PDB entry 4BQD | X-ray diffraction, 2.48 A resolution | chains A and C

[Chain A]
Name: Tissue factor pathway inhibitor (lipoprotein-associated coagulation inhibitor) variant
Source organism: Homo sapiens
UniProtKB: Q59EE5 (Q59EE5_HUMAN); residues 1-79 here correspond to UniProt positions 40-118 (UniProt number = residue number + 39)
Chain sequence (79 residues; each row starts with the number of its first residue):
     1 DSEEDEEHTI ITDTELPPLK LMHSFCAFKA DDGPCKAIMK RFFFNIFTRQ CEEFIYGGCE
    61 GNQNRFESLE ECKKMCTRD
Not modelled in the structure: 1
Disulfides: C26-C76, C35-C59, C51-C72

[Chain C]
Name: Peptide
Chain sequence (21 residues; each row starts with the number of its first residue; numbering starts at 0):
     0 XFQSKPNVHV DGYFERLAAK L
Modified / non-standard residues: ACE (acetyl group) at position 0; A17 (alpha-aminoisobutyric acid; AIB)

[Chain A / chain C interface]
Contacting residue pairs (42):
  T12(A) - Q2(C)
  T12(A) - S3(C)
  D13(A) - K4(C)
  T14(A) - K4(C)
  S24(A) - F1(C)
  C26(A) - Q2(C)
  A27(A) - F1(C)
  A27(A) - Q2(C)  hydrogen bond (backbone-backbone)
  F28(A) - ACE_0(C)
  F28(A) - F1(C)  hydrophobic
  F28(A) - Q2(C)  hydrogen bond (backbone-side chain)
  K29(A) - ACE_0(C)  hydrogen bond (backbone-backbone)
  K29(A) - F1(C)
  K29(A) - Q2(C)
  K29(A) - N6(C)
  K29(A) - V7(C)
  K29(A) - H8(C)
  K29(A) - V9(C)
  A30(A) - V7(C)  hydrogen bond (backbone-backbone)
  A30(A) - H8(C)
  A30(A) - V9(C)  hydrogen bond (backbone-backbone)
  D31(A) - V9(C)
  D32(A) - V9(C)
  D32(A) - Y12(C)
  D32(A) - R15(C)  salt bridge
  C35(A) - K19(C)
  K36(A) - K19(C)
  A37(A) - K19(C)  hydrogen bond (backbone-side chain)
  I38(A) - K19(C)
  F44(A) - Q2(C)  hydrogen bond (backbone-side chain)
  N45(A) - Q2(C)
  N45(A) - V7(C)
  I46(A) - Q2(C)  hydrogen bond (backbone-side chain)
  F47(A) - Q2(C)
  F47(A) - S3(C)
  F47(A) - K4(C)
  F47(A) - V7(C)  hydrophobic
  F54(A) - Y12(C)
  I55(A) - Y12(C)  hydrogen bond (backbone-side chain)
  I55(A) - L16(C)  hydrophobic
  G57(A) - K19(C)
  N64(A) - Q2(C)
Interface residues without a listed pair, chain A (27 interface residues in all): I10, G33, F43, Y56
Interface residues without a listed pair, chain C (15 interface residues in all): P5, L20

[In short]
27 residues of chain A face 15 of chain C across their interface; the contacts include 9 hydrogen bonds and 1
salt bridge. Polar pairs include D32(A)-R15(C), F28(A)-Q2(C) and A37(A)-K19(C).
Here chain A is Tissue factor pathway inhibitor (lipoprotein-associated coagulation inhibitor) variant (Homo
sapiens) and chain C is Peptide. Entry 4BQD (KD1 of human TFPI in complex with a synthetic peptide) was
determined by X-ray diffraction.
